6RNM - chains A and D of the 3 polymer chains in the assembly; structure by X-ray diffraction, 1.76 A resolution.

[Chain A]
Name: Formamidopyrimidine-DNA glycosylase
Source organism: Lactococcus lactis subsp. cremoris
Notes: EC 3.2.2.23, 4.2.99.18
UniProtKB: A0A165FVI1 (A0A165FVI1_LACLC); residues 1-271 here correspond to UniProt positions 2-272 (UniProt number = residue number + 1)
Amino-acid sequence (271 residues; numbered 1 to 271; the number before each row is that of its first residue):
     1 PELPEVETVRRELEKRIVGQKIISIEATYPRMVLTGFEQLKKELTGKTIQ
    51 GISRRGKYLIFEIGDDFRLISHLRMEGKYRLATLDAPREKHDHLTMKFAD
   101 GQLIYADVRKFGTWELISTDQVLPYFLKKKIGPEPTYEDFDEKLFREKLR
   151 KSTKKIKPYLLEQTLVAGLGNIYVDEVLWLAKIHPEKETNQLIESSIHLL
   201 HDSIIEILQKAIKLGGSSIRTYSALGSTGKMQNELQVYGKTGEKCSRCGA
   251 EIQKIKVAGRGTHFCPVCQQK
Bound ions: Zn2+: Cys245, Cys248, Cys265, Cys268
Small-molecule neighbours: 6-azanyl-9H-purine-8-thiol (KB5): Lys57, Leu161, Glu162, Gln163, Leu169, Gly170, Arg260
From the paper describing this entry:
  - binding site for 6-azanyl-9H-purine-8-thiol: Lys57, Arg260
  - catalytic residues: Pro1, Glu2 (citing earlier work)

[Chain D]
Molecule: 14-nt DNA strand
Sequence (14 nucleotides; numbered 1 to 14; the number before each row is that of its first residue):
     1 CTCTTTXTTTCTCG
Modified residues: 3DR (1',2'-dideoxyribofuranose-5'-phosphate) at position 7
Small-molecule neighbours: 6-azanyl-9H-purine-8-thiol (KB5): DT8, DT9, DT10

[Interface between chain A and chain D]
Contacting residue pairs (28; chain A residue first):
  Pro1(A) - 3DR_7(D)  sugar contact
  Pro1(A) - DT8(D)  sugar contact
  Glu2(A) - 3DR_7(D)  sugar contact
  Glu2(A) - DT8(D)  phosphate contact
  Lys57(A) - DT8(D)  salt bridge to the phosphate
  Lys57(A) - DT9(D)  salt bridge to the phosphate
  His72(A) - DT8(D)  hydrogen bond to the phosphate
  His72(A) - DT9(D)  salt bridge to the phosphate
  Arg74(A) - DT8(D)  hydrogen bond to the base
  Arg74(A) - DT9(D)  hydrogen bond to the sugar
  Met75(A) - DT6(D)  sugar contact
  Met75(A) - 3DR_7(D)  sugar contact
  Met75(A) - DT8(D)  base contact
  Arg109(A) - DT6(D)  base contact
  Lys129(A) - DT10(D)  salt bridge to the phosphate
  Gln163(A) - DT9(D)  phosphate contact
  Gly170(A) - DT8(D)  phosphate contact
  Asn171(A) - 3DR_7(D)  hydrogen bond to the phosphate
  Asn171(A) - DT8(D)  hydrogen bond to the phosphate
  Ile172(A) - 3DR_7(D)  sugar contact
  Tyr238(A) - DT6(D)  phosphate contact
  Tyr238(A) - 3DR_7(D)  hydrogen bond to the phosphate
  Lys254(A) - DT5(D)  phosphate contact
  Lys254(A) - DT6(D)  salt bridge to the phosphate
  Lys256(A) - DT5(D)  salt bridge to the phosphate
  Arg260(A) - 3DR_7(D)  salt bridge to the phosphate
  Arg260(A) - DT8(D)  salt bridge to the phosphate
  Gly261(A) - DT6(D)  phosphate contact
Also at the interface, not in a pair above, chain A (21 interface residues in all): Tyr58, Glu76, Phe111, Leu169

[Summary]
The interface between chain A and chain D involves 21 residues on one side and 6 on the other; the contacts
include 6 hydrogen bonds and 8 salt bridges. Polar pairs include Arg74(A)-DT8(D), Arg74(A)-DT9(D) and
His72(A)-DT8(D). From the paper: catalytic residues Pro1(A) and Glu2(A); a binding site for
6-azanyl-9H-purine-8-thiol at Lys57(A) and Arg260(A).
Here chain A is Formamidopyrimidine-DNA glycosylase (Lactococcus lactis subsp. cremoris) and chain D is a
14-nt DNA strand. Entry 6RNM (Crystal structure of a complex between the LlFpg protein, a THF-DNA and an
inhibitor) was determined by X-ray diffraction, deposited together with 6RNO, 6RNR, 6RO2, 6ROK, 6RP0 and 6RP7.
